PDB entry 8YAG | electron microscopy, 2.33 A resolution | chains A and F of the 8 polymer chains in the assembly

[Chain A (and F)]
Protein: Imidazolonepropionase
From: Pseudoxanthomonas wuyuanensis
Notes: chain F of this document is another copy of the same molecule, construct and numbering; everything in this record applies to it too
UniProtKB: A0A286D6Z1 (A0A286D6Z1_9GAMM); numbering as in UniProt (aligned over 21-428)
Chain sequence (408 residues; each row starts with the number of its first residue):
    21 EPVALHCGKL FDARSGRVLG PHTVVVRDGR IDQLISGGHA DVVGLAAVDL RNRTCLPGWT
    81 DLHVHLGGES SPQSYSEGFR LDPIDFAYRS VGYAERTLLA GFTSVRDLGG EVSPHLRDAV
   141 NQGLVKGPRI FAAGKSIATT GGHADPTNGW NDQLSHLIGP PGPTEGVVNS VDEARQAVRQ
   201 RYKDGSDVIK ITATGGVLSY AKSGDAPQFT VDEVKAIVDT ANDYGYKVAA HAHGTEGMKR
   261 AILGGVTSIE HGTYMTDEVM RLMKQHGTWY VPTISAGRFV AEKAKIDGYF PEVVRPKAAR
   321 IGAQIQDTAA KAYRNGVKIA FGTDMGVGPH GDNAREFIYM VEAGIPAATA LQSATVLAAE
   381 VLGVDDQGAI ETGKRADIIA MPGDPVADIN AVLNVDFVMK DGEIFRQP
Unresolved in the structure: 21, 58-64, 428
Modified residues: K210 (lysine nz-carboxylic acid; KCX)
Disulfides: C27-C75
Metal / ion sites: Zn2+ site 1: H83, H85, D344; Zn2+ site 2: K210, H271

[Chain A / chain F interface]
Residue-residue contacts (24; chain A residue first):
  D102(A) - H135(F)
  P103(A) - I104(F)  hydrophobic
  I104(A) - P103(F)  hydrophobic
  I104(A) - H135(F)
  D105(A) - H135(F)  salt bridge
  A107(A) - Y108(F)
  Y108(A) - A107(F)
  Y108(A) - S110(F)  hydrogen bond
  Y108(A) - V111(F)  hydrophobic
  Y108(A) - V132(F)
  Y108(A) - H135(F)
  Y108(A) - L136(F)
  Y108(A) - A139(F)  hydrophobic
  R109(A) - L144(F)
  S110(A) - Y108(F)  hydrogen bond
  V111(A) - Y108(F)  hydrophobic
  V132(A) - Y108(F)
  H135(A) - D102(F)
  H135(A) - I104(F)
  H135(A) - D105(F)  salt bridge
  H135(A) - Y108(F)
  L136(A) - Y108(F)
  A139(A) - Y108(F)  hydrophobic
  L144(A) - R109(F)
Other interface residues (no listed pair), chain A (15 interface residues in all): V145
Other interface residues (no listed pair), chain F (15 interface residues in all): V145

[Overview]
Chain A and chain F each contribute 15 residues to their interface, with 2 hydrogen bonds and 2 salt bridges.
Polar pairs include D105(A)-H135(F) and Y108(A)-S110(F). The Zn2+ site 1 is built by H83(A), H85(A) and
D344(A).
Both chains are Imidazolonepropionase (Pseudoxanthomonas wuyuanensis). Entry 8YAG (Cryo-electron microscopic
structure of an amide hydrolase from Pseudoxanthomonas wuyuanensis) was determined by electron microscopy.
